Entry 9B64 (electron microscopy, 3.56 A resolution); this record covers chains A and D of the 8 polymer chains in the assembly.

[Chain A (and D)]
Protein: Isoform Flip of Glutamate receptor 2
Source organism: Rattus norvegicus
Notes: chain D of this document is another copy of the same molecule, construct and numbering; everything in this record applies to it too
Reference sequence: P19491 (GRIA2_RAT), isoform P19491-2; the construct has insertions or renumbered stretches relative to UniProt, so the offset changes along the chain: -20 to 847 = UniProt 1-868; 855-868 = UniProt 870-883
Chain sequence (889 residues; row label = number of the first residue in the row; numbers below 1 keep their minus sign (Met-20 is residue -20)):
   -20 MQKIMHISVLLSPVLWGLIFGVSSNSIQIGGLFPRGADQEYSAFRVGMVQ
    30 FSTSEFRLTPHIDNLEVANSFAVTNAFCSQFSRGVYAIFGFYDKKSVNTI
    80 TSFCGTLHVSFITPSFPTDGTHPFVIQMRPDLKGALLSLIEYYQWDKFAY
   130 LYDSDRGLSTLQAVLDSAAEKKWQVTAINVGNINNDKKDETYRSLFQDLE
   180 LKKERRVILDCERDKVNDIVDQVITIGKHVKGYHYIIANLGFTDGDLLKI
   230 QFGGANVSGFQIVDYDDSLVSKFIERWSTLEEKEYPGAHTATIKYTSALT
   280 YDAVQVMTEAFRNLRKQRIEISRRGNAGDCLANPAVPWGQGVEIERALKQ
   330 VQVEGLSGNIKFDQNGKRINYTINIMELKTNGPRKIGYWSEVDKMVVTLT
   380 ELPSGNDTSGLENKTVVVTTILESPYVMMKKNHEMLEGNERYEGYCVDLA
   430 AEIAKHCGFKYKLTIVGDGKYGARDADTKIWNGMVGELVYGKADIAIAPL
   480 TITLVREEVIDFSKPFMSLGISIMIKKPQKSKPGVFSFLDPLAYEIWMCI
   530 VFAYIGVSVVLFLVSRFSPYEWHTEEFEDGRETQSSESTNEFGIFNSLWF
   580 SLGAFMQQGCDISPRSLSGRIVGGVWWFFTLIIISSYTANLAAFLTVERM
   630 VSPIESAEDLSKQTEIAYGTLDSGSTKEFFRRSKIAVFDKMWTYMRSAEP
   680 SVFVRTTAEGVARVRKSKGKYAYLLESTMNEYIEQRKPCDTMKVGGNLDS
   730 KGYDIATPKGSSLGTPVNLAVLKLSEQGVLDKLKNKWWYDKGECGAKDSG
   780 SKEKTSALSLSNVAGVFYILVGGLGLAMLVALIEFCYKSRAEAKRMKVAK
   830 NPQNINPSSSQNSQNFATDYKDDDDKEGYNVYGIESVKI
Unresolved in the structure: -20 to 392, 507-510, 552-566, 774-783, 826-868 (chain D: -20 to 392, 552-566, 774-783, 826-868)
Construct notes: conflict Asp733 (Gly754 in P19491); insertion (848, 850-854)
Disulfide bonds: Cys718-Cys773
Swiss-Prot annotation at these positions:
  - region: Ala846, Thr847, Tyr849, Lys855 to Gly862 (Required for interaction with IQSEC1)
  - binding site (L-glutamate): Pro478, Thr480, Arg485, Ser654, Thr655, Glu705
  - site: Arg453 (Interaction with the cone snail toxin Con-ikot-ikot), Ile633 (Crucial to convey clamshell closure to channel opening), Arg660 (Interaction with the cone snail toxin Con-ikot-ikot), Lys752 (Interaction with the cone snail toxin Con-ikot-ikot)
  - modified residue: Ser662 (Phosphoserine), Ser696 (Phosphoserine), Ser839 (Phosphoserine), Ser842 (Phosphoserine), Tyr861 (Phosphotyrosine), Ser865 (Phosphoserine)
  - lipidation (S-palmitoyl cysteine): Cys589, Cys815
  - glycosylation (N-linked (GlcNAc...) asparagine): Asn235, Asn349, Asn385, Asn392

[Interface between chain A and chain D]
Residue-residue contacts (116):
  Ile481(A) - Leu751(D)  hydrophobic
  Thr482(A) - Leu751(D)
  Thr482(A) - Glu755(D)
  Leu483(A) - Leu748(D)  hydrophobic
  Leu483(A) - Lys752(D)
  Leu483(A) - Glu755(D)  hydrogen bond (backbone-side chain)
  Glu486(A) - Leu748(D)
  Glu486(A) - Leu751(D)
  Glu487(A) - Leu748(D)
  Phe491(A) - Lys493(D)
  Ser492(A) - Lys493(D)
  Lys493(A) - Glu486(D)  salt bridge
  Lys493(A) - Phe491(D)  hydrogen bond (side chain-backbone)
  Lys493(A) - Ser492(D)  hydrogen bond (side chain-backbone)
  Lys493(A) - Lys493(D)
  Pro494(A) - Pro494(D)  hydrophobic
  Ser497(A) - Ser497(D)  hydrogen bond
  Phe517(A) - Phe607(D)  hydrophobic
  Phe517(A) - Ile611(D)  hydrophobic
  Phe574(A) - Leu596(D)  hydrophobic
  Phe574(A) - Arg599(D)
  Asn575(A) - Arg599(D)  hydrogen bond
  Trp578(A) - Pro593(D)  hydrophobic
  Trp578(A) - Arg599(D)
  Trp578(A) - Trp606(D)  hydrophobic
  Leu581(A) - Gly603(D)
  Gly582(A) - Trp606(D)
  Met585(A) - Trp606(D)  hydrophobic
  Met585(A) - Phe607(D)  hydrophobic
  Gln587(A) - Ala583(D)  hydrogen bond (side chain-backbone)
  Gln587(A) - Gln586(D)
  Gln587(A) - Trp606(D)
  Gln587(A) - Thr609(D)
  Gly588(A) - Cys589(D)
  Asp590(A) - Ser592(D)  hydrogen bond
  Ile613(A) - Leu610(D)  hydrophobic
  Tyr616(A) - Ile611(D)
  Tyr616(A) - Ser614(D)
  Thr617(A) - Ser614(D)  hydrogen bond
  Leu620(A) - Ser614(D)
  Leu620(A) - Ser615(D)
  Leu620(A) - Ala618(D)  hydrophobic
  Ala621(A) - Ala618(D)
  Leu624(A) - Ala618(D)
  Leu624(A) - Asn619(D)
  Leu624(A) - Ala622(D)  hydrophobic
  Thr625(A) - Ala622(D)
  Thr625(A) - Thr625(D)
  Arg628(A) - Ala622(D)
  Arg628(A) - Phe623(D)
  Arg628(A) - Val626(D)  hydrogen bond (side chain-backbone)
  Arg628(A) - Glu627(D)
  Arg628(A) - Arg628(D)
  Met629(A) - Val626(D)  hydrophobic
  Arg661(A) - Glu755(D)  salt bridge
  Arg661(A) - Gln756(D)  hydrogen bond
  Lys663(A) - Lys761(D)
  Ile664(A) - Asn764(D)
  Leu727(A) - Asp760(D)
  Asp728(A) - Asp760(D)
  Leu748(A) - Leu483(D)
  Leu748(A) - Glu487(D)
  Leu751(A) - Ile481(D)
  Leu751(A) - Thr482(D)
  Lys752(A) - Leu483(D)
  Glu755(A) - Leu483(D)
  Glu755(A) - Arg661(D)
  Asp760(A) - Ile664(D)
  Asp760(A) - Leu727(D)
  Lys761(A) - Lys663(D)
  Asn764(A) - Ile664(D)
  Ser785(A) - Asn619(D)
  Ser785(A) - Phe623(D)
  Ser785(A) - Arg628(D)
  Ala786(A) - Asp519(D)
  Ala786(A) - Pro520(D)
  Ala786(A) - Asn619(D)
  Ala786(A) - Phe623(D)
  Leu787(A) - Pro520(D)  hydrogen bond (backbone-backbone)
  Leu787(A) - Ala522(D)  hydrogen bond (backbone-backbone)
  Leu787(A) - Ile525(D)
  Leu787(A) - Ser615(D)
  Leu787(A) - Asn619(D)
  Ser788(A) - Ile525(D)
  Leu789(A) - Glu524(D)
  Leu789(A) - Ile525(D)  hydrophobic
  Leu789(A) - Cys528(D)  hydrophobic
  Val792(A) - Ile525(D)  hydrophobic
  Val792(A) - Ser615(D)
  Val795(A) - Phe608(D)  hydrophobic
  Val795(A) - Ile611(D)  hydrophobic
  Phe796(A) - Cys528(D)
  Phe796(A) - Phe608(D)  hydrophobic
  Leu799(A) - Ala532(D)  hydrophobic
  Leu799(A) - Val536(D)  hydrophobic
  Leu799(A) - Val604(D)  hydrophobic
  Leu799(A) - Trp605(D)
  Gly802(A) - Ile600(D)
  Gly802(A) - Val604(D)
  Leu803(A) - Val536(D)  hydrophobic
  Leu803(A) - Val539(D)  hydrophobic
  Leu803(A) - Val601(D)  hydrophobic
  Leu805(A) - Ile600(D)  hydrophobic
  Ala806(A) - Ser597(D)
  Ala806(A) - Val601(D)  hydrophobic
  Met807(A) - Val539(D)  hydrophobic
  Met807(A) - Leu542(D)  hydrophobic
  Val809(A) - Leu596(D)  hydrophobic
  Ala810(A) - Phe546(D)
  Ala810(A) - Ser597(D)
  Phe814(A) - Phe546(D)  hydrophobic
  Phe814(A) - Ser547(D)
  Phe814(A) - Pro548(D)
  Phe814(A) - Tyr549(D)  hydrophobic
  Ser818(A) - Tyr549(D)  hydrogen bond
  Glu821(A) - Tyr549(D)
Other interface residues (no listed pair), chain A (68 interface residues in all): Val484, Gln586, Ser729, Asn747, Ser754, Thr784, Ile798, Lys817
Other interface residues (no listed pair), chain D (82 interface residues in all): Leu521, Ile529, Gly535, Val543, Glu550, Gly582, Gly588, Asp590, Arg594, Ser595, Gly602, Ile612, Thr617, Ala621, Ser729, Asn747, Ser754

[Summary]
68 residues of chain A face 82 of chain D across their interface; the contacts include 13 hydrogen bonds and 2
salt bridges. Among the polar pairs are Lys493(A)-Glu486(D), Arg661(A)-Glu755(D) and Leu483(A)-Glu755(D).
Curated annotation (UniProt) lists 6 L-glutamate-binding residues on chain A.
Both chains are Isoform Flip of Glutamate receptor 2 (Rattus norvegicus). Entry 9B64 (GluA2 flip Q in complex
with TARPgamma2 at pH5, class23, structure of LBD-TMD-TARPgamma2) was determined by electron microscopy (same
publication as 9B5Z, 9B60, 9B61, 9B63, 9B67 and 9B6A).
